5KER - chains C and A of the 4 polymer chains in the assembly; structure by X-ray diffraction, 2.20 A resolution.

[Chain C (and A)]
Molecule: Alpha-globin
Source organism: Peromyscus maniculatus
Notes: chain A of this document is another copy of the same molecule, construct and numbering; everything in this record applies to it too
UniProtKB: A4ZQ87 (A4ZQ87_PERMA); residues 1-141 here correspond to UniProt positions 2-142 (UniProt number = residue number + 1)
Amino-acid sequence (141 residues; row label = number of the first residue in the row):
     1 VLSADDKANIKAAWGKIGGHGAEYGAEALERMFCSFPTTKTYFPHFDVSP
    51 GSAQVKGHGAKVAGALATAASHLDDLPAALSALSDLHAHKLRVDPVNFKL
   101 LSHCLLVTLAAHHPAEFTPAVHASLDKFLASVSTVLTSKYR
Disordered / not traced: 141
Bound ions: heme Fe near His87 (its only coordinating residue here)
Small-molecule neighbours: heme (HEM): Met32, Thr39, Tyr42, Phe43, His45, Phe46, His58, Lys61, Val62, Ala65, Leu66, Leu83, Leu86, His87, Leu91, Val93, Asn97, Phe98, Leu101, Val132, Leu136
Reported in the primary citation:
  - binding site for heme: His45
  - conformationally variable residues (loop rearrangement, side-chain flip): Trp14, Thr41 to Gln54
  - contacts within the chain: Thr68-Ser71, Lys16-Glu116

[Chain C / chain A interface]
Contacting residue pairs (8):
  Val1(C) with Pro77(A), hydrophobic; Lys139(A)
  Leu2(C) with Lys139(A)
  Ser138(C) with Val1(A), hydrogen bond (side chain-backbone); Lys127(A)
  Tyr140(C) with Val1(A), hydrophobic; Leu2(A); Ser3(A)
Other interface residues (no listed pair), chain C (9 interface residues in all): Ser3, Pro77, Lys127, Thr134, Lys139
Other interface residues (no listed pair), chain A (7 interface residues in all): Ser138

[Summary]
Chain C and chain A form an interface of 9 and 7 residues respectively, with 1 hydrogen bond. Its one
hydrogen-bonded contact is Ser138(C)-Val1(A). Chain C binds heme. From the paper: a binding site for heme at
His45(C); conformational variability at Trp14(C) and Thr41(C).
Chain C and chain A are both Alpha-globin (Peromyscus maniculatus); the structure, Deer mouse recombinant
hemoglobin from high altitude species, was determined by X-ray diffraction.
